6PUJ - chains B and G of the 4 polymer chains in the assembly; structure by X-ray diffraction, 1.92 A resolution.

# Chain B
Name: Human TCR alpha chain
Source organism: Homo sapiens
Sequence (204 residues; row label = number of the first residue in the row; numbering starts at 0):
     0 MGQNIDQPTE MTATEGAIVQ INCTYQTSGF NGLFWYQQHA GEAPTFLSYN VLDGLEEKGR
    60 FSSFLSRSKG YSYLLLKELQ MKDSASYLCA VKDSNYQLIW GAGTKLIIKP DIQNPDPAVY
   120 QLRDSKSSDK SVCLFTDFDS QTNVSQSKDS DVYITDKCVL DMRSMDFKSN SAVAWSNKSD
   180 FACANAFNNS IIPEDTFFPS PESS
Not modelled in the structure: 0, 201-203
Cystine bridges: Cys-22/Cys-88, Cys-132/Cys-182

# Chain G
Name: Human TCR beta chain
Source organism: Homo sapiens
Sequence (246 residues; row label = number of the first residue in the row; numbering starts at 0):
     0 MNAGVTQTPK FQVLKTGQSM TLQCAQDMNH NSMYWYRQDP GMGLRLIYYS ASEGTTDKGE
    60 VPNGYNVSRL NKREFSLRLE SAAPSQTSVY FCASSVWTGE GSGELFFGEG SRLTVLEDLK
   120 NVFPPEVAVF EPSEAEISHT QKATLVCLAT GFYPDHVELS WWVNGKEVHS GVCTDPQPLK
   180 EQPALNDSRY ALSSRLRVSA TFWQNPRNHF RCQVQFYGLS ENDEWTQDRA KPVTQIVSAE
   240 AWGRAD
Not modelled in the structure: 0, 245
Cystine bridges: Cys-23/Cys-91, Cys-146/Cys-211
Bound ions: Na+: Tyr-47, Pro-61, Tyr-64

# How chain B and chain G interact
Cross-chain cystine bridges: Cys-157(B)/Cys-172(G)
Residue-residue contacts (88; chain B residue first):
  Phe-33(B) / Ser-101(G)
  Phe-33(B) / Gly-102(G)
  Phe-33(B) / Glu-103(G)
  Tyr-35(B) / Glu-103(G)
  Tyr-35(B) / Leu-104(G)  hydrogen bond (side chain-backbone)
  Tyr-35(B) / Phe-106(G)  hydrophobic
  Gln-37(B) / Gln-37(G)  hydrogen bond
  Gln-37(B) / Phe-90(G)
  Glu-41(B) / Phe-90(G)
  Ala-42(B) / Phe-90(G)  hydrophobic
  Ala-42(B) / Phe-106(G)  hydrophobic
  Ala-42(B) / Gly-107(G)
  Pro-43(B) / Phe-106(G)
  Phe-45(B) / Glu-103(G)
  Tyr-48(B) / Ser-101(G)
  Lys-91(B) / Gly-98(G)  hydrogen bond (side chain-backbone)
  Lys-91(B) / Gly-100(G)  hydrogen bond (side chain-backbone)
  Lys-91(B) / Gly-102(G)  hydrogen bond (side chain-backbone)
  Tyr-95(B) / Gly-98(G)
  Tyr-95(B) / Glu-99(G)
  Leu-97(B) / Tyr-35(G)
  Leu-97(B) / Leu-104(G)  hydrophobic
  Trp-99(B) / Tyr-35(G)  hydrogen bond
  Trp-99(B) / Gly-42(G)
  Trp-99(B) / Leu-43(G)
  Trp-99(B) / Leu-104(G)  hydrophobic
  Trp-99(B) / Phe-106(G)  hydrophobic
  Gly-100(B) / Gly-42(G)
  Ala-101(B) / Gly-40(G)
  Ala-101(B) / Met-41(G)
  Ala-101(B) / Gly-42(G)
  Asp-115(B) / His-138(G)  salt bridge
  Tyr-119(B) / Ser-132(G)
  Tyr-119(B) / Ala-134(G)
  Tyr-119(B) / Glu-135(G)
  Tyr-119(B) / His-138(G)
  Tyr-119(B) / Thr-139(G)
  Gln-120(B) / Ser-132(G)
  Leu-121(B) / Phe-129(G)
  Leu-121(B) / Glu-130(G)
  Leu-121(B) / Thr-143(G)
  Leu-121(B) / Val-145(G)  hydrophobic
  Arg-122(B) / Phe-129(G)
  Arg-122(B) / Glu-130(G)  hydrogen bond (backbone-backbone)
  Arg-122(B) / Pro-131(G)
  Ser-124(B) / Val-128(G)
  Ser-124(B) / Phe-129(G)
  Ser-127(B) / Ala-127(G)
  Ser-127(B) / Phe-129(G)
  Lys-129(B) / Phe-129(G)
  Lys-129(B) / Leu-147(G)
  Lys-129(B) / Thr-149(G)
  Val-131(B) / Phe-129(G)  hydrophobic
  Val-131(B) / Leu-147(G)  hydrophobic
  Leu-133(B) / Thr-143(G)
  Thr-135(B) / Arg-196(G)
  Asp-136(B) / Thr-139(G)
  Asp-136(B) / Arg-196(G)  salt bridge
  Tyr-152(B) / Leu-178(G)  hydrophobic
  Tyr-152(B) / Glu-180(G)
  Ile-153(B) / Leu-178(G)
  Thr-154(B) / Asp-174(G)
  Thr-154(B) / Ser-192(G)  hydrogen bond
  Thr-154(B) / Arg-194(G)  hydrogen bond
  Asp-155(B) / Arg-194(G)  hydrogen bond (backbone-side chain)
  Cys-157(B) / Cys-172(G)  disulfide
  Cys-157(B) / Thr-173(G)
  Cys-157(B) / Arg-194(G)
  Val-158(B) / Cys-172(G)  hydrogen bond (backbone-side chain)
  Leu-159(B) / Gly-170(G)
  Leu-159(B) / Cys-172(G)  hydrophobic
  Leu-159(B) / Arg-194(G)
  Leu-159(B) / Arg-196(G)
  Asp-160(B) / Gly-170(G)  hydrogen bond (backbone-backbone)
  Met-161(B) / Lys-141(G)
  Met-161(B) / Arg-196(G)
  Met-161(B) / Val-197(G)
  Arg-162(B) / Ser-169(G)
  Phe-166(B) / Lys-141(G)
  Phe-166(B) / Arg-196(G)
  Ser-168(B) / Arg-196(G)  hydrogen bond
  Ser-170(B) / Arg-194(G)  hydrogen bond
  Ala-171(B) / Arg-194(G)
  Val-172(B) / Arg-194(G)
  Trp-174(B) / Leu-147(G)  hydrophobic
  Trp-174(B) / Ala-190(G)  hydrophobic
  Phe-196(B) / His-138(G)
  Pro-198(B) / Ala-134(G)  hydrophobic
Interface residues without a listed pair, chain B (47 interface residues in all): Leu-87, Asp-123, Gln-145
Interface residues without a listed pair, chain G (49 interface residues in all): Glu-108, Glu-133, Leu-144, Val-171, Ser-198, Arg-243

# Overview
47 residues of chain B and 49 residues of chain G are in contact; the contacts include 1 disulfide bond, 14
hydrogen bonds and 2 salt bridges. Among the polar pairs are Asp-115(B)/His-138(G), Asp-136(B)/Arg-196(G) and
Tyr-35(B)/Leu-104(G). Tyr-47(G), Pro-61(G) and Tyr-64(G) coordinate Na+.
Here chain B is Human TCR alpha chain and chain G is Human TCR beta chain, both from Homo sapiens. Entry 6PUJ
(Structure of human MAIT A-F7 TCR in complex with human MR1-3`OH-Propyl-5-OP-U) was determined by X-ray
diffraction (same publication as 6PUC, 6PUD, 6PUE, 6PUF, 6PUG, 6PUH and 4 further entries).
